1FBD - chains A and B; structure by X-ray diffraction, 2.90 A resolution.

# Chain A (and B)
Protein: Fructose 1,6-bisphosphatase
From: Sus scrofa
Notes: EC 3.1.3.11; chain B of this document is another copy of the same molecule, construct and numbering; everything in this record applies to it too
Reference sequence: P00636 (F16P_PIG); numbering as in UniProt (aligned over 1-335)
Sequence (335 residues; each row starts with the number of its first residue):
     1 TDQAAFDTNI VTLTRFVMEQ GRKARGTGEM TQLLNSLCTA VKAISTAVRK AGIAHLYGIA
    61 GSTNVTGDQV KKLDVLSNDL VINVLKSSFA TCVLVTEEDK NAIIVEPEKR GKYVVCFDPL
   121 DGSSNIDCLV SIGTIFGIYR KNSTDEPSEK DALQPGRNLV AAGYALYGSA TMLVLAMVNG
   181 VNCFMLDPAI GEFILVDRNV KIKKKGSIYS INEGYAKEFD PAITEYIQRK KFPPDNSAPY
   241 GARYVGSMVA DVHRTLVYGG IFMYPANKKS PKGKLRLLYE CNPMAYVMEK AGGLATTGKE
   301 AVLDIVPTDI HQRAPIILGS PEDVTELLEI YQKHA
Unresolved in the structure: 1-6, 56-71 (chain B: 1-4, 56-71)
Sequence notes: conflict Gln20 (Glu in P00636), Thr96 (Ser in P00636), Asn199 (Asp in P00636)
Metal / ion sites: Mn2+ site 1: Glu97, Asp118, Glu280 (together with 2,5-anhydro-1,6-di-O-phosphono-D-glucitol); Mn2+ site 2: Glu97, Asp118, Leu120 (together with 2,5-anhydro-1,6-di-O-phosphono-D-glucitol)
Ligand contacts: 2,5-anhydro-1,6-di-O-phosphono-D-glucitol (AHG): Glu97, Asp118, Leu120, Asp121, Gly122, Ser123, Asn212, Tyr215, Tyr244, Gly246, Ser247, Met248, Tyr264, Lys269, Lys274, Arg276, Glu280
UniProt features mapped onto this chain:
  - binding site (Mg(2+)): Glu98

# Chain A / chain B interface
Contacting residue pairs (71; chain A residue first):
  Val48(A) with Ser169(B)
  Arg49(A) with Arg49(B); Ser169(B)
  Gly52(A) with Val196(B)
  Ile53(A) with Met185(B), hydrophobic; Asp187(B)
  Cys128(A) with His253(B)
  Leu129(A) with Ser131(B), hydrogen bond (backbone-side chain); Gly168(B); Ser169(B); Ala170(B); Met172(B), hydrophobic
  Val130(A) with Ser169(B)
  Ser131(A) with Leu129(B); Ser131(B)
  Leu166(A) with Leu129(B), hydrophobic
  Tyr167(A) with Ser169(B)
  Gly168(A) with Arg49(B), hydrogen bond (backbone-side chain); Gly168(B); Ser169(B)
  Ser169(A) with Val48(B); Arg49(B), hydrogen bond (backbone-side chain); Val130(B); Tyr167(B); Gly168(B)
  Ala170(A) with Arg49(B)
  Thr171(A) with Arg49(B), hydrogen bond
  Met172(A) with Leu129(B), hydrophobic
  Met185(A) with Arg49(B); Gly52(B); Ile53(B), hydrophobic
  Asp187(A) with Lys50(B), salt bridge
  Ala189(A) with Lys50(B)
  Val196(A) with Gly52(B)
  Tyr209(A) with Glu213(B), hydrogen bond (side chain-backbone); Gly214(B)
  Asn212(A) with Gly241(B); Ala242(B), hydrogen bond (side chain-backbone); Arg243(B)
  Glu213(A) with Tyr209(B); Ala242(B)
  Gly214(A) with Pro239(B); Tyr240(B); Ala242(B)
  Ala216(A) with Lys231(B); Phe232(B), hydrophobic
  Lys217(A) with Phe232(B); Pro233(B)
  Lys231(A) with Glu213(B), salt bridge; Ala216(B); Lys231(B)
  Phe232(A) with Lys217(B)
  Pro239(A) with Gly214(B)
  Tyr240(A) with Gly214(B)
  Gly241(A) with Asn212(B)
  Ala242(A) with Asn212(B), hydrogen bond (backbone-side chain); Glu213(B); Gly214(B); Tyr244(B)
  Arg243(A) with Asn212(B); Tyr244(B); Val245(B)
  Tyr244(A) with Ala242(B); Arg243(B); Tyr244(B), hydrogen bond (backbone-backbone)
  Val245(A) with Arg243(B), hydrogen bond (backbone-side chain)
  Gly246(A) with Arg243(B)
  His253(A) with Cys128(B)
  Val257(A) with Asp127(B); Cys128(B), hydrophobic
  Tyr258(A) with Cys128(B), hydrophobic
Other interface residues (no listed pair), chain A (43 interface residues in all): Lys50, Asp127, Leu186, Pro188, Arg254
Other interface residues (no listed pair), chain B (43 interface residues in all): Leu166, Leu186, Pro188, Ile194, Gly246, Arg254, Val257, Tyr258

# Summary
The chain A/chain B interface involves 43 residues from each chain, with 9 hydrogen bonds and 2 salt bridges.
Polar contacts include Asp187(A)-Lys50(B), Lys231(A)-Glu213(B) and Leu129(A)-Ser131(B). Chain A binds
2,5-anhydro-1,6-di-O-phosphono-D-glucitol. Curated annotation (UniProt) lists Mg2+-binding residue Glu98(A) on
chain A.
Both chains are Fructose 1,6-bisphosphatase (Sus scrofa). Entry 1FBD (Crystallographic studies of the
catalytic mechanism of the neutral form of fructose-1,6-bisphosphatase) was determined by X-ray diffraction,
deposited together with 1FBC, 1FBE, 1FBF, 1FBG and 1FBH.
